PDB entry 4CQ5 | X-ray diffraction, 1.90 A resolution | chains C and D of the 4 polymer chains in the assembly

Chain C (and D):
Name: Phenylalanine aminomutase
Organism: Taxus wallichiana VAR. chinensis
Notes: chain D of this document is another copy of the same molecule, construct and numbering; everything in this record applies to it too
UniProtKB: Q68G84 (Q68G84_TAXWC); aligned to UniProt positions 1-687 over residues 1-687
Amino-acid sequence (705 residues; numbered -19 to 687; 2 numbers in that range are skipped by the numbering (no residue carries them; nothing is unmodelled there); the number before each row is that of its first residue; numbers below 1 keep their minus sign (Met-19 is residue -19)):
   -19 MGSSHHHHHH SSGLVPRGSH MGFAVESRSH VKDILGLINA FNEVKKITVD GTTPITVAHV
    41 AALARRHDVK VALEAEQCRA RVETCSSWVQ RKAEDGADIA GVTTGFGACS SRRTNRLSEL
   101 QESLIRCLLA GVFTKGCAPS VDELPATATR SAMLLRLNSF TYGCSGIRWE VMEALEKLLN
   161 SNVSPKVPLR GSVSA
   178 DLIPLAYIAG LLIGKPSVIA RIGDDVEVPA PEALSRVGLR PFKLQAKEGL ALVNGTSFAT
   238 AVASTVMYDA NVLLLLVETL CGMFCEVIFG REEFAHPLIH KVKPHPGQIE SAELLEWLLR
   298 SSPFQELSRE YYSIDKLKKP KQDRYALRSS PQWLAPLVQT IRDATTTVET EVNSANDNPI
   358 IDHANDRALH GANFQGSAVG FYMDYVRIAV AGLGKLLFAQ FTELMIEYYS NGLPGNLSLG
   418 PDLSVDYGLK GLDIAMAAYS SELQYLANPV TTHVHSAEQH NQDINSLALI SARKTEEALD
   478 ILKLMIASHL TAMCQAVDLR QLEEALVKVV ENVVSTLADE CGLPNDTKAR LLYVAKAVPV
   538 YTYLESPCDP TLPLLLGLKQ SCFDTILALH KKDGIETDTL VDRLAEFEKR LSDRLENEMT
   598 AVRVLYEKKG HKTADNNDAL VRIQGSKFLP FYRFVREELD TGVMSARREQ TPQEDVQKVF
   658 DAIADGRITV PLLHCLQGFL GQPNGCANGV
Unresolved in the structure: -19 to 8, 56-57, 115-121, 568-573, 606-617, 679-687 (chain D: -19 to 8, 116-122, 568-573, 606-617, 678-687)
Construct notes: expression tag (-19 to 0); chromophore (175, 175, 175); engineered mutation Ala80 (Tyr in Q68G84)
Modified residues: Ala175 ({2-[(1S)-1-aminoethyl]-4-methylidene-5-oxo-4,5-dihydro-1H-imidazol-1-yl}acetic acid; MDO)
Curated features (UniProtKB/Swiss-Prot):
  - binding site ((E)-cinnamate): Asn231, Gln319, Arg325, Asn355, Lys427, Glu455, Asn458
  - cross-link: Ala175 (5-imidazolinone (Ala-Gly))
Covalently attached groups: covalent link Ala175-Asp178

Chain C / chain D interface:
Pairs across the interface (183):
  Asp78(C) with Lys313(D); Lys318(D)
  Ala80(C) with Lys318(D); Gln319(D)
  Ser90(C) with Pro317(D); Lys318(D), hydrogen bond (side chain-backbone); Gln319(D)
  Ser91(C) with Leu314(D); Lys315(D); Lys316(D); Pro317(D)
  Arg93(C) with Lys313(D), hydrogen bond (side chain-backbone); Leu314(D); Lys316(D), hydrogen bond (side chain-backbone); Lys318(D)
  Ala175(C) with Tyr322(D)
  Glu270(C) with Arg364(D), salt bridge; Ala365(D); Leu366(D); His367(D), salt bridge
  Phe271(C) with His367(D)
  His273(C) with Arg364(D); Leu366(D)
  Leu275(C) with Asp359(D); Leu366(D), hydrophobic
  Ile276(C) with Leu366(D), hydrophobic; Asn370(D), hydrogen bond (backbone-side chain)
  Val279(C) with Ser351(D); Ala352(D), hydrogen bond (backbone-backbone); Asn370(D)
  Lys280(C) with Glu348(D), salt bridge; Ser351(D); Asn370(D), hydrogen bond (side chain-backbone); Gln372(D), hydrogen bond (side chain-backbone)
  Pro281(C) with Thr347(D)
  His282(C) with Thr344(D); Thr347(D); Glu348(D), salt bridge; Ala375(D)
  Gln285(C) with Asn370(D), hydrogen bond
  Lys313(C) with Asp78(D), salt bridge; Arg93(D), hydrogen bond (backbone-side chain)
  Leu314(C) with Ser91(D); Arg93(D), hydrogen bond (backbone-side chain)
  Lys315(C) with Ser91(D)
  Lys316(C) with Ser91(D); Arg93(D), hydrogen bond (backbone-side chain)
  Pro317(C) with Ser90(D); Ser91(D)
  Lys318(C) with Asp78(D); Ala80(D); Ser90(D), hydrogen bond (backbone-side chain); His367(D)
  Gln319(C) with Ala80(D); Ser90(D); Asn355(D), hydrogen bond; His367(D)
  Arg321(C) with His457(D); Asn458(D)
  Tyr322(C) with Ala175(D); Phe371(D); Gln372(D); Asn458(D), hydrogen bond (backbone-backbone); Gln459(D); Asp460(D); Ile461(D)
  Ala323(C) with Asp460(D), hydrogen bond (backbone-side chain)
  Arg325(C) with Asn355(D); Gly368(D), hydrogen bond (side chain-backbone); Ala369(D); Phe371(D)
  Ser326(C) with Ala369(D); Gln372(D), hydrogen bond
  Gln329(C) with Ala369(D), hydrogen bond (side chain-backbone); Asn370(D), hydrogen bond; Gln372(D); Ser374(D), hydrogen bond (backbone-side chain)
  Trp330(C) with Ser374(D); Val451(D), hydrophobic; Ile461(D), hydrophobic; Asn462(D); Ser463(D)
  Pro333(C) with Ser374(D); Ala375(D), hydrophobic; Phe378(D), hydrophobic; Tyr379(D), hydrophobic
  Leu334(C) with Phe378(D), hydrophobic
  Gln336(C) with Thr344(D); Tyr379(D)
  Thr337(C) with Tyr382(D), hydrogen bond
  Asp340(C) with Asp340(D)
  Thr344(C) with His282(D); Gln336(D)
  Thr347(C) with Pro281(D); His282(D)
  Glu348(C) with Lys280(D), salt bridge; His282(D), salt bridge
  Ser351(C) with Val279(D); Lys280(D)
  Ala352(C) with Val279(D), hydrogen bond (backbone-backbone)
  Asn355(C) with Gln319(D), hydrogen bond; Arg325(D)
  Asp359(C) with Leu275(D)
  Arg364(C) with Glu270(D), salt bridge; His273(D)
  Ala365(C) with Glu270(D)
  Leu366(C) with Glu270(D); His273(D); Leu275(D), hydrophobic; Ile276(D), hydrophobic
  His367(C) with Glu270(D), salt bridge; Phe271(D); Lys318(D); Gln319(D)
  Gly368(C) with Arg325(D), hydrogen bond (backbone-side chain)
  Ala369(C) with Arg325(D); Ser326(D); Gln329(D)
  Asn370(C) with Ile276(D), hydrogen bond (side chain-backbone); Val279(D); Lys280(D), hydrogen bond (backbone-side chain); Gln285(D), hydrogen bond; Gln329(D), hydrogen bond
  Phe371(C) with Tyr322(D); Arg325(D)
  Gln372(C) with Lys280(D), hydrogen bond (backbone-side chain); Tyr322(D); Ser326(D), hydrogen bond; Gln329(D)
  Ser374(C) with Gln329(D), hydrogen bond (side chain-backbone); Trp330(D); Pro333(D)
  Ala375(C) with His282(D)
  Phe378(C) with Trp330(D), hydrophobic; Pro333(D), hydrophobic; Leu334(D), hydrophobic; Ile385(D)
  Tyr379(C) with Pro333(D), hydrophobic; Gln336(D)
  Tyr382(C) with Thr337(D), hydrogen bond; Tyr382(D), hydrophobic; Ile385(D), hydrophobic; Ala386(D)
  Ile385(C) with Phe378(D); Tyr382(D), hydrophobic; Ile385(D), hydrophobic; Thr448(D)
  Ala386(C) with Tyr382(D)
  Lys392(C) with Val451(D), hydrogen bond (side chain-backbone)
  Ala396(C) with Asp460(D); Ile461(D), hydrophobic
  Glu400(C) with Asp460(D)
  Tyr406(C) with Gln456(D); His457(D)
  Gln441(C) with Thr449(D)
  Ala444(C) with Pro446(D); Thr449(D)
  Asn445(C) with Asn445(D); Pro446(D)
  Pro446(C) with Ala444(D); Asn445(D); Pro446(D)
  Thr448(C) with Ile385(D)
  Thr449(C) with Gln441(D); Ala444(D)
  Val451(C) with Trp330(D), hydrophobic; Lys392(D), hydrogen bond (backbone-side chain)
  Gln456(C) with Tyr406(D)
  His457(C) with Arg321(D); Tyr406(D)
  Asn458(C) with Arg321(D); Tyr322(D), hydrogen bond (backbone-backbone)
  Gln459(C) with Tyr322(D)
  Asp460(C) with Tyr322(D); Ala323(D), hydrogen bond (side chain-backbone); Ala396(D); Glu400(D)
  Ile461(C) with Tyr322(D); Trp330(D), hydrophobic; Leu393(D), hydrophobic; Ala396(D), hydrophobic
  Asn462(C) with Trp330(D)
  Ser463(C) with Trp330(D)
Also at the interface, not in a pair above, chain C (87 interface residues in all): Thr84, Cys144, Thr233, Asp320, Asn350, Ile357, Asp381, Ala388, Gly389, Leu393
Also at the interface, not in a pair above, chain D (89 interface residues in all): Ile79, Thr84, Cys144, Thr233, Asp320, Asn350, Asn353, Ile357, Asp381, Ala388, Gly389

Summary:
87 residues of chain C face 89 of chain D across their interface, with 36 hydrogen bonds and 9 salt bridges.
Polar contacts include Glu270(C)-Arg364(D), Glu270(C)-His367(D) and Lys280(C)-Glu348(D). From UniProt: 7
(E)-cinnamate-binding residues on chain C.
Chain C and chain D are both Phenylalanine aminomutase (Taxus wallichiana VAR. chinensis); the structure,
Structural Investigations into the Stereochemistry and Activity of a Phenylalanine-2,3-Aminomutase from Taxus
chinensis, was determined by X-ray diffraction, deposited together with 4C5R, 4C5S, 4C5U and 4C6G.
